Entry 1FZI (X-ray diffraction, 3.30 A resolution); this record covers chains B and C of the 6 polymer chains in the assembly.

== Chain B ==
Name: Methane monooxygenase component A, alpha chain
From: Methylococcus capsulatus
Notes: EC 1.14.13.25
UniProtKB: P22869 (MEMA_METCA); numbering as in UniProt (aligned over 1-527)
Chain sequence (527 residues; row label = number of the first residue in the row):
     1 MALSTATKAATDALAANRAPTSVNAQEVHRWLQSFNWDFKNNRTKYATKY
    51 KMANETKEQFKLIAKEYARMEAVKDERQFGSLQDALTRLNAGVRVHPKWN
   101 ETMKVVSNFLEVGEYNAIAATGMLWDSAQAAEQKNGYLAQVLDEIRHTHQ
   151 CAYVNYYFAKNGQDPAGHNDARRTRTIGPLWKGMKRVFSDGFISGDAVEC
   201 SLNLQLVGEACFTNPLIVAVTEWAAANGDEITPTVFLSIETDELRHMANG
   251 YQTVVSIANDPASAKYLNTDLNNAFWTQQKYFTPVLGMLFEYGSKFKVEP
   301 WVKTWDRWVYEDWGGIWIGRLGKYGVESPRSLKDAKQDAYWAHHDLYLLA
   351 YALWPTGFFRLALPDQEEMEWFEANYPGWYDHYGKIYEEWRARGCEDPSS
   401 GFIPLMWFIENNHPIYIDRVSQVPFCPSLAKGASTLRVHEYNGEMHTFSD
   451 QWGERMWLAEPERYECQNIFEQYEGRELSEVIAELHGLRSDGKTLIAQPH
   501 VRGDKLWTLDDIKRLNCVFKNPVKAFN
Not modelled in the structure: 1-14, 527
Ion coordination: Fe ion site 1: Glu114, Glu144, His147; Fe ion site 2: Glu144, Glu209, Glu243, His246
Ligand contacts:
  - xenon (XE), molecule 1: Phe109, Met184, Leu286, Leu289
  - xenon (XE), molecule 2: Met288, Leu289, Tyr292, Gly293, Tyr347, Leu361
  - xenon (XE), molecule 3: Leu353, Pro355, Thr356, Leu405, Leu478, Phe519
UniProt features mapped onto this chain:
  - active site: Cys151
  - binding site (Fe cation): Glu114, Glu144, His147, Glu209, Glu243, His246

== Chain C ==
Name: Methane monooxygenase component A, beta chain
From: Methylococcus capsulatus
Notes: EC 1.14.13.25
UniProtKB: P18798 (MEMB_METCA); residues 1-389 here = UniProt positions 1-389
Chain sequence (389 residues; row label = number of the first residue in the row):
     1 MSMLGERRRGLTDPEMAAVILKALPEAPLDGNNKMGYFVTPRWKRLTEYE
    51 ALTVYAQPNADWIAGGLDWGDWTQKFHGGRPSWGNETTELRTVDWFKHRD
   101 PLRRWHAPYVKDKAEEWRYTDRFLQGYSADGQIRAMNPTWRDEFINRYWG
   151 AFLFNEYGLFNAHSQGAREALSDVTRVSLAFWGFDKIDIAQMIQLERGFL
   201 AKIVPGFDESTAVPKAEWTNGEVYKSARLAVEGLWQEVFDWNESAFSVHA
   251 VYDALFGQFVRREFFQRLAPRFGDNLTPFFINQAQTYFQIAKQGVQDLYY
   301 NCLGDDPEFSDYNRTVMRNWTGKWLEPTIAALRDFMGLFAKLPAGTTDKE
   351 EITASLYRVVDDWIEDYASRIDFKADRDQIVKAVLAGLK
Not modelled in the structure: 1-5
Differences from the reference sequence: conflict Arg370 (Ala in P22869)

== Chain B / chain C interface ==
Contacting residue pairs (20):
  Ala15(B) - Gln258(C)
  Ala15(B) - Phe288(C)
  Ala15(B) - Gln289(C)  hydrogen bond (backbone-side chain)
  Ala15(B) - Lys292(C)  hydrogen bond (backbone-side chain)
  Ala15(B) - Asp362(C)
  Ala15(B) - Trp363(C)
  Ala15(B) - Asp366(C)
  Ala15(B) - Tyr367(C)  hydrogen bond (backbone-side chain)
  Ala16(B) - Arg262(C)
  Ala16(B) - Gln289(C)
  Ala16(B) - Asp362(C)  hydrogen bond (backbone-side chain)
  Ala16(B) - Glu365(C)
  Ala16(B) - Asp366(C)  hydrogen bond (backbone-side chain)
  Asn17(B) - Asp362(C)
  Asn17(B) - Glu365(C)
  Glu76(B) - Lys111(C)  salt bridge
  Arg88(B) - Arg7(C)
  Arg88(B) - Arg9(C)  hydrogen bond (backbone-side chain)
  Leu89(B) - Arg9(C)
  Arg94(B) - Thr12(C)  hydrogen bond (side chain-backbone)
Also at the interface, not in a pair above, chain C (17 interface residues in all): Leu11, Asp13, Pro14

== In short ==
The interface between chain B and chain C involves 7 residues on one side and 17 on the other; the contacts
include 7 hydrogen bonds and 1 salt bridge. Polar contacts include Glu76(B)-Lys111(C), Ala15(B)-Gln289(C) and
Ala15(B)-Lys292(C). Bound to chain B: 3 copies of xenon.
Chain B is Methane monooxygenase component A, alpha chain and chain C is Methane monooxygenase component A,
beta chain, both from Methylococcus capsulatus; the structure, Methane monooxygenase hydroxylase, form I
pressurized with xenon gas, was determined by X-ray diffraction, deposited together with 1FZ8, 1FZ9 and 1FZH.
